Entry 9MQA (electron microscopy, 3.22 A resolution); this record covers chains A and H of the 12 polymer chains in the assembly.

== Chain A ==
Name: Hemagglutinin HA1 chain
Organism: Influenza A virus
UniProtKB: A0AAX6NN08 (A0AAX6NN08_9INFA); the construct lacks a stretch of the UniProt sequence, so the offset changes along the chain: -5 to 53 = UniProt 1-59; 54-80 = UniProt 61-87; 81-92 = UniProt 89-100; 93-121 = UniProt 102-130; 3 more segments
Chain sequence (342 residues; each row starts with the number of its first residue; a row labelled like 121A-121B holds insertion residues (121A, then the next letters in order); numbers below 1 keep their minus sign (Met-5 is residue -5)):
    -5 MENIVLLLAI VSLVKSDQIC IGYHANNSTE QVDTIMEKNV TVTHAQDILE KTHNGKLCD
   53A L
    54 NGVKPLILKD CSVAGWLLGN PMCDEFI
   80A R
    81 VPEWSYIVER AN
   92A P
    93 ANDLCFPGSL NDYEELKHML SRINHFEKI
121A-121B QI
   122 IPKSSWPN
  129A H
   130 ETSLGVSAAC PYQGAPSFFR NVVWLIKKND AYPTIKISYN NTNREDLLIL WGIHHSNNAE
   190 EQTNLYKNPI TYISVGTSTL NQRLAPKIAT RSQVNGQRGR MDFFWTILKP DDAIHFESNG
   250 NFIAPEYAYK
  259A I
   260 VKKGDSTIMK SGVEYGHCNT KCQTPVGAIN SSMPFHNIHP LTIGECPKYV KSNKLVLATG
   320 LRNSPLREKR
Not modelled in the structure: -5 to 12, 322-329
Cystine bridges: Cys52-Cys277, Cys64-Cys76, Cys97-Cys139
Sequence notes: conflict Phe98 (Tyr107 in A0AAX6NN08), Ile199 (Thr211 in A0AAX6NN08)

== Chain H ==
Name: 310-7D11 Fab Heavy chain
Organism: Homo sapiens
Notes: antibody fragment or engineered binder
Chain sequence (126 residues; numbered 1 to 113 plus 13 insertion-coded residues; the number before each row is that of its first residue; a row labelled like 82A-82C holds insertion residues (82A, then the next letters in order)):
     1 QVQLVESGGG VVQPGRSLRV SCAASGFIFS NYGMHWVRQA PGKGLEWVAL TW
   52A Y
    53 DGRNKYYADS VKGRFTISRD NSKNTLYLQM
82A-82C NSL
    83 RAEDTAVYYC ARDGFPNC
100A-100I ISATCGYAM
   101 DVWGQGTTVT VSS
Cystine bridges: Cys22-Cys92, Cys100-Cys100E

== Chain A / chain H interface ==
Contacting residue pairs (15; chain A residue first):
  Asp77(A) - Arg55(H)
  Glu78(A) - Arg55(H)
  Ile80(A) - Ile100A(H)  hydrophobic
  Arg80A(A) - Ile100A(H)  hydrogen bond (side chain-backbone)
  Arg80A(A) - Ser100B(H)
  Gln121A(A) - Thr100D(H)
  Gln121A(A) - Cys100E(H)  hydrogen bond (side chain-backbone)
  Lys124(A) - Pro98(H)
  Lys124(A) - Tyr100G(H)
  Ser125(A) - Phe97(H)
  Ser125(A) - Tyr100G(H)
  Arg149(A) - Asn99(H)
  Glu255(A) - Tyr100G(H)
  Tyr256(A) - Ile100A(H)
  Tyr256(A) - Ser100B(H)
Other interface residues (no listed pair), chain A (13 interface residues in all): Lys120, Tyr141, Asn150
Other interface residues (no listed pair), chain H (12 interface residues in all): Tyr52A, Asp53, Gly100F

== Summary ==
The interface between chain A and chain H involves 13 residues on one side and 12 on the other, with 2
hydrogen bonds. Among the polar pairs are Arg80A(A)-Ile100A(H) and Gln121A(A)-Cys100E(H).
Here chain A is Hemagglutinin HA1 chain (Influenza A virus) and chain H is 310-7D11 Fab Heavy chain (Homo
sapiens). Entry 9MQA (Cryo-EM structure of hemagglutinin H5N1 in complex with Fab 310-7D11) was determined by
electron microscopy.
